PDB entry 7W5Z | electron microscopy, 3.02 A resolution | chains c1 and n of the 116 polymer chains in the assembly

[Chain c1]
Protein: Cytochrome c oxidase subunit 1
From: Tetrahymena thermophila
Notes: EC 7.1.1.9
UniProtKB: Q950Y4 (Q950Y4_TETTH); numbering as in UniProt (aligned over 1-688)
Amino-acid sequence (688 residues; row label = number of the first residue in the row):
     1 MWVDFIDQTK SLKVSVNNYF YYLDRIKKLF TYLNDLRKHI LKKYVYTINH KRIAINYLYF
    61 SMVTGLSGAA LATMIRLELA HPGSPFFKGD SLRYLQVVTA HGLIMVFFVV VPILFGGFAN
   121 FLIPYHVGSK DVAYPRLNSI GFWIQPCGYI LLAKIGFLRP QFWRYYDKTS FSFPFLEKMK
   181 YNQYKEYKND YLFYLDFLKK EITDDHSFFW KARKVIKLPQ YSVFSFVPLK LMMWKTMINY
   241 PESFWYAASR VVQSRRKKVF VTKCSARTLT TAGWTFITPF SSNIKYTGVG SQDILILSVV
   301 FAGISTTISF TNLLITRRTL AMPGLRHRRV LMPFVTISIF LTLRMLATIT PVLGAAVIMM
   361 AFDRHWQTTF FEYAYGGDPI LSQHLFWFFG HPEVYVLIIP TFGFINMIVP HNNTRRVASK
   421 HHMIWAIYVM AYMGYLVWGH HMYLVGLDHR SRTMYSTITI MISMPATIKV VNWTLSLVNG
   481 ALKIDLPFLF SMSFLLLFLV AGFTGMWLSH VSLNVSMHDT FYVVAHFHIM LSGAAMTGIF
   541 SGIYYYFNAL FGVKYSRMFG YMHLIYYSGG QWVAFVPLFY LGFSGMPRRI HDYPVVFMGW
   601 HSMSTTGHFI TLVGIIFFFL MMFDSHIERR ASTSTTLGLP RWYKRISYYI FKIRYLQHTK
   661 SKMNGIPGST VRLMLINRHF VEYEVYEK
Unresolved in the structure: 1-15, 688
Bound ions: heme a Fe site 1: His101, His528; Cu ion: His391, His440, His441; Mg2+: Asp519 (shared with 1 residue of chain c2); heme a Fe site 2 near His526 (its only coordinating residue here)
Small-molecule neighbours:
  - heme a (HEA), molecule 1: Leu58, Ser61, Met62, Gly65, Leu66, Ala69, Ala72, Ile75, Arg76, Leu79, Tyr94, Val98, His101, Gly102, Met105, Val106, Val110, Ile113, Gly273, Trp274, Phe521, Val524, Phe527, His528, Leu531, Ser532, Met536, Ile539, Phe540, Ile543, Tyr567, Gln571, Phe575, Leu578, Arg588, Arg589, Ile590, His608, Thr611, Ile615, Phe618, Phe619
  - heme a (HEA), molecule 2: Trp274, Thr275, Trp387, Val394, Tyr395, Leu397, Ile398, His440, His441, Tyr443, Thr459, Ile462, Ser463, Ala466, Thr467, Val470, Phe498, Leu499, Val500, Gly502, Phe503, Gly505, Met506, Leu508, Ser509, Asn514, His518, Asp519, Val523, His526, Phe527, Met530, Leu531, Arg588
  - 1,2-diacyl-sn-glycero-3-phosphocholine (PC1), molecule 1: Ala133, Tyr134, Pro135, Arg136, Leu137, Ile140, Ile144, Phe301, Ile304, Ile308, Thr311
  - 1,2-diacyl-sn-glycero-3-phosphocholine (PC1), molecule 2: Leu297, Val300, Phe301, Ile358, Ala361, Phe362, His365, Trp366
  - 1,2-diacyl-sn-glycero-3-phosphocholine (PC1), molecule 3: Ile358, Phe362, His365, Trp366
  - 1,2-diacyl-sn-glycero-3-phosphocholine (PC1), molecule 4: Phe609, Leu612, Ile616
From the paper describing this entry:
  - catalytic residues: Glu393 (by similarity / conservation)

[Chain n]
Protein: Transmembrane protein, putative
From: Tetrahymena thermophila
UniProtKB: I7LZX8 (I7LZX8_TETTS); residues 1-210 here = UniProt positions 1-210
Amino-acid sequence (210 residues; row label = number of the first residue in the row):
     1 MKKGTASEEE LKKLYDPNTF YEHGDNPAFK QFMNIAVENL REGKLTDHRT YVVDTYKKWM
    61 YARNWDDFLQ RDCKAITFPR AFALWIVGTL GMATASKWCR QILPVGSHGI TKISQTQFFH
   121 QFGPLGTLGA VGFYGLTAYL YYKTTIFTVK KFYSHCILQE REWIFEQERQ NPGYGEYFFK
   181 DVPLSAEEHF NDLARGEMAK KKFEKPNHEF
Unresolved in the structure: 1-4
Small-molecule neighbours:
  - 1,2-diacyl-sn-glycero-3-phosphocholine (PC1), molecule 1: Met60, Ala62, Arg63, Asn64, Trp65, Phe68, Leu136, Tyr139, Leu140, Lys143
  - 1,2-diacyl-sn-glycero-3-phosphocholine (PC1), molecule 2: Gly135, Tyr139, Tyr142, Lys143

[Chain c1 / chain n interface]
Pairs across the interface - 102 pairs, chain c1 then chain n:
  Arg164(c1) with Tyr174(n)
  Tyr166(c1) with Tyr174(n)
  Phe171(c1) with Glu187(n)
  Phe175(c1) with Leu45(n), hydrophobic; Arg49(n), hydrogen bond (backbone-side chain)
  Tyr181(c1) with Asp47(n), hydrogen bond; Tyr51(n), hydrophobic
  Tyr184(c1) with Tyr51(n), hydrophobic
  Lys185(c1) with Tyr51(n); Val53(n)
  Lys188(c1) with Tyr51(n); Val53(n)
  Leu195(c1) with Phe210(n), hydrophobic
  Leu198(c1) with His208(n); Phe210(n), hydrophobic
  Lys199(c1) with His208(n); Phe210(n)
  His206(c1) with Thr46(n); Asp47(n), hydrogen bond (backbone-backbone); Arg49(n)
  Ser207(c1) with Leu45(n); Asp47(n)
  Phe208(c1) with Lys44(n); Leu45(n), hydrogen bond (backbone-backbone); Asp47(n); Arg49(n)
  Phe209(c1) with Glu42(n); Gly43(n); Lys44(n)
  Trp210(c1) with Leu45(n), hydrophobic
  Arg213(c1) with Glu187(n), salt bridge; Arg195(n)
  Lys214(c1) with Asp192(n)
  Ile216(c1) with Asp192(n)
  Leu218(c1) with Leu193(n), hydrophobic
  Gln220(c1) with Ser7(n)
  Tyr221(c1) with Leu11(n); Leu193(n), hydrophobic; Gly196(n); Glu197(n)
  Val223(c1) with Glu42(n); Ala199(n)
  Phe224(c1) with Arg195(n); Gly196(n)
  Ser225(c1) with Gly43(n); Arg195(n), hydrogen bond (backbone-backbone); Met198(n); Ala199(n)
  Phe226(c1) with Arg195(n)
  Val227(c1) with Gly43(n)
  Leu229(c1) with Pro183(n); Leu184(n), hydrophobic; Ala186(n); Glu187(n), hydrogen bond (backbone-side chain); Phe190(n), hydrophobic
  Lys230(c1) with Gln167(n)
  Leu231(c1) with Leu45(n)
  Met232(c1) with Phe32(n), hydrophobic; Leu40(n), hydrophobic; Met198(n), hydrophobic
  Met233(c1) with Asn26(n); Ala28(n); Phe29(n), hydrophobic; Phe32(n), hydrophobic
  Trp234(c1) with Leu45(n); Thr46(n), hydrogen bond (side chain-backbone); His48(n)
  Thr236(c1) with Asn26(n); Glu162(n); Trp163(n); Ile164(n)
  Ile238(c1) with Arg71(n), hydrogen bond (backbone-side chain)
  Asn239(c1) with Gln70(n); Arg71(n); Glu162(n)
  Tyr240(c1) with Arg71(n), hydrogen bond (backbone-side chain); Glu162(n); Ile164(n), hydrophobic; Phe165(n); Glu168(n), hydrogen bond
  Pro241(c1) with Gln70(n); Arg71(n); Lys74(n); Ile76(n)
  Glu242(c1) with Lys74(n), salt bridge
  Tyr246(c1) with Ile164(n); Glu168(n)
  Arg250(c1) with Gly173(n); Tyr174(n); Gly175(n), hydrogen bond (side chain-backbone); Glu176(n), salt bridge; Phe178(n)
  Val251(c1) with Ala186(n); Glu187(n), hydrogen bond (backbone-backbone)
  Val252(c1) with Phe178(n); Glu187(n); Glu188(n)
  Gln253(c1) with Phe178(n); Glu188(n), hydrogen bond (backbone-side chain); His189(n), hydrogen bond
  Ser254(c1) with Glu188(n), hydrogen bond
  Arg255(c1) with Phe178(n)
Interface residues without a listed pair, chain c1 (52 interface residues in all): Lys200, Ile202, Thr203, Pro228, Met237, Phe244
Interface residues without a listed pair, chain n (50 interface residues in all): Ile35, Pro206

[Summary]
The interface between chain c1 and chain n involves 52 residues on one side and 50 on the other; the contacts
include 15 hydrogen bonds and 3 salt bridges. Polar contacts include Arg213(c1)-Glu187(n), Glu242(c1)-Lys74(n)
and Arg250(c1)-Glu176(n). Bound to chain c1: heme a and 4 copies of 1,2-diacyl-sn-glycero-3-phosphocholine.
The paper reports the catalytic residue Glu393(c1).
Chain c1 is Cytochrome c oxidase subunit 1 and chain n is Transmembrane protein, putative, both from
Tetrahymena thermophila; the structure, Cryo-EM structure of Tetrahymena thermophila mitochondrial complex IV,
composite dimer model, was determined by electron microscopy, deposited together with 7TGH.
